PDB entry 7JG5 | electron microscopy, 3.40 A resolution | chains A and d of the 20 polymer chains in the assembly

# Chain A
Protein: ATP synthase subunit alpha
Source organism: Mycolicibacterium smegmatis
Notes: EC 7.1.2.2
UniProtKB: A0A0D6IV93 (A0A0D6IV93_MYCSM); residue numbers follow UniProt; this construct covers 1-548
Amino-acid sequence (548 residues; row label = number of the first residue in the row):
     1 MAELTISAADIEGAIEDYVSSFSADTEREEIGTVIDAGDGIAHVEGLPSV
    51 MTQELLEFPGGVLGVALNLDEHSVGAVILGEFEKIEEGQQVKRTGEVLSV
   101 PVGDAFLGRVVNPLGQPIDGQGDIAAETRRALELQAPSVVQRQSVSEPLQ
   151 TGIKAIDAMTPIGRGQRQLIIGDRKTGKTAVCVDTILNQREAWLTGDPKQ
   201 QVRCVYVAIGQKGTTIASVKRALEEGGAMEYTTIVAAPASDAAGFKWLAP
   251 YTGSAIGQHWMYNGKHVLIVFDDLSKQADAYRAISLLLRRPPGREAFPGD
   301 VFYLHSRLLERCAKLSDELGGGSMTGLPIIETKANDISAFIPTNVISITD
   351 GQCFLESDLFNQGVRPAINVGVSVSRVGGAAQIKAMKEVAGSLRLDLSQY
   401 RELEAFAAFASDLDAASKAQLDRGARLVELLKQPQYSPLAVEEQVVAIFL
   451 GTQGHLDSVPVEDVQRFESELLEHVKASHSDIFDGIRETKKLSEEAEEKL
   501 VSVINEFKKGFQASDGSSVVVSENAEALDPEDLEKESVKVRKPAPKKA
Not modelled in the structure: 1-4, 517-532, 546-548
Ion coordination: Mg2+: Thr-179 (together with ATP)
Ligand contacts: ATP (adenosine-5'-triphosphate): Lys-175, Thr-176, Gly-177, Lys-178, Thr-179, Ala-180, Gln-211, Asp-272, Phe-360, Arg-365, Pro-366, Gln-433, Pro-434, Gln-435

# Chain d
Protein: ATP synthase subunit b-delta
Source organism: Mycolicibacterium smegmatis
UniProtKB: A0R203 (ATPFD_MYCS2); residue numbers follow UniProt; this construct covers 1-445
Amino-acid sequence (445 residues; row label = number of the first residue in the row):
     1 MSIFIGQLIGFAVIAFIIVKWVVPPVRTLMRNQQEAVRAALAESAEAAKK
    51 LADADAMHAKALADAKAESEKVTEEAKQDSERIAAQLSEQAGSEAERIKA
   101 QGAQQIQLMRQQLIRQLRTGLGAEAVNKAAEIVRAHVADPQAQSATVDRF
   151 LSELEQMAPSSVVIDTAATSRLRAASRQSLAALVEKFDSVAGGLDADGLT
   201 NLADELASVAKLLLSETALNKHLAEPTDDSAPKVRLLERLLSDKVSATTL
   251 DLLRTAVSNRWSTESNLIDAVEHTARLALLKRAEIAGEVDEVEEQLFRFG
   301 RVLDAEPRLSALLSDYTTPAEGRVALLDKALTGRPGVNQTAAALLSQTVG
   351 LLRGERADEAVIDLAELAVSRRGEVVAHVSAAAELSDAQRTRLTEVLSRI
   401 YGRPVSVQLHVDPELLGGLSITVGDEVIDGSIASRLAAAQTGLPD
Not modelled in the structure: 166-171, 256-259, 286-287, 332-336, 445

# Interface between chain A and chain d
Contacting residue pairs - 36 pairs, chain A then chain d:
  Thr-5(A) with Arg-110(d), hydrogen bond (backbone-side chain)
  Ile-6(A) with Leu-113(d), hydrophobic; Ile-114(d); Leu-117(d), hydrophobic
  Ile-11(A) with Leu-121(d)
  Ala-14(A) with Arg-118(d)
  Ile-15(A) with Leu-121(d), hydrophobic
  Tyr-18(A) with Ala-439(d), hydrogen bond (side chain-backbone); Gly-442(d); Leu-443(d), hydrogen bond (side chain-backbone); Pro-444(d)
  Phe-22(A) with Arg-435(d); Ala-439(d), hydrophobic
  Ala-24(A) with Arg-435(d)
  Thr-26(A) with Met-157(d)
  Arg-28(A) with Val-162(d); Val-427(d); Ile-428(d)
  Glu-29(A) with Glu-426(d); Val-427(d), hydrogen bond (backbone-backbone)
  Glu-30(A) with Asp-425(d)
  Ile-31(A) with Asp-425(d), hydrogen bond (backbone-backbone); Val-427(d), hydrophobic
  Pro-48(A) with Asp-425(d)
  Glu-71(A) with Arg-173(d), salt bridge
  Gly-120(A) with Arg-115(d), hydrogen bond (backbone-side chain)
  Gln-121(A) with Arg-115(d), hydrogen bond (backbone-side chain)
  Gly-122(A) with Arg-115(d)
  Asp-123(A) with Pro-444(d)
  Glu-224(A) with Gln-101(d), hydrogen bond (backbone-side chain)
  Glu-225(A) with Arg-97(d), hydrogen bond (backbone-side chain); Gln-101(d)
  His-474(A) with Glu-75(d), salt bridge; Asp-79(d), salt bridge
  Ala-477(A) with Arg-82(d)
  Ser-478(A) with Asp-79(d)
Other interface residues (no listed pair), chain A (30 interface residues in all): Glu-12, Glu-27, Leu-47, Gly-226, Gly-227, Glu-473
Other interface residues (no listed pair), chain d (31 interface residues in all): Ile-83, Leu-108, Gln-112, Phe-150, Ser-161, Gly-430, Ala-438

# Overview
30 residues of chain A face 31 of chain d across their interface; the contacts include 9 hydrogen bonds and 3
salt bridges. Polar pairs include Glu-71(A)/Arg-173(d), His-474(A)/Glu-75(d) and His-474(A)/Asp-79(d). Chain A
binds ATP.
Here chain A is ATP synthase subunit alpha and chain d is ATP synthase subunit b-delta, both from
Mycolicibacterium smegmatis. Entry 7JG5 (Cryo-EM structure of bedaquiline-free Mycobacterium smegmatis ATP
synthase rotational state 1) was determined by electron microscopy, deposited together with 7JG6, 7JG7, 7JG8,
7JG9, 7JGA, 7JGB and 7JGC.
